1KGY - chains A and E of the 4 polymer chains in the assembly; structure by X-ray diffraction, 2.70 A resolution.

== Chain A ==
Protein: Ephrin type-B receptor 2
Organism: Mus musculus
Notes: EC 2.7.1.112; fragment: ligand-binding domain
UniProtKB: P54763 (EPHB2_MOUSE); aligned to UniProt positions 28-208 over residues 27-207 (the alignment contains insertions or deletions, so no single offset holds)
Chain sequence (181 residues; row label = number of the first residue in the row):
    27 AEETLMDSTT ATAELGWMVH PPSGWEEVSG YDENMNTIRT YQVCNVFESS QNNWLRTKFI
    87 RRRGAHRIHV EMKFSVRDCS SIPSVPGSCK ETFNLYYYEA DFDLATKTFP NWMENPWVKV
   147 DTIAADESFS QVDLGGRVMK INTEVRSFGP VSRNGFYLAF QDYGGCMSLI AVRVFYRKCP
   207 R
Construct notes: conflict A27 (Val26 in P54763)
Disulfide bonds: C70-C192, C105-C115

== Chain E ==
Protein: Ephrin-B2
Organism: Mus musculus
Notes: fragment: extracellular domain
UniProtKB: P52800 (EFNB2_MOUSE); residues 1031-1168 here correspond to UniProt positions 31-168 (UniProt number = residue number - 1000)
Chain sequence (138 residues; numbered 1031 to 1168; the number before each row is that of its first residue):
  1031 IVLEPIYWNS SNSKFLPGGG LVLYPQIGDK LDIICPKVDS KTVGQYEYYK VYMVDKDQAD
  1091 RCTIKKENTP LLNCARPDQD VKFTIKFQEF SPNLWGLEFQ KNKDYYIIST SNGSLEGLDN
  1151 QEGGVCQTRA MKILMKVG
Construct notes: conflict G1049 (Gln49 in P52800)
Disulfide bonds: C1065-C1104, C1092-C1156
Curated features (UniProtKB/Swiss-Prot):
  - glycosylation (N-linked (GlcNAc...) asparagine): N1039, N1142

== Interface between chain A and chain E ==
Pairs across the interface (68; chain A residue first):
  T36(A) with Q1109(E)
  A37(A) with Q1109(E)
  T38(A) with R1106(E); Q1109(E), hydrogen bond; D1110(E), hydrogen bond (side chain-backbone); V1111(E); K1112(E), hydrogen bond (backbone-backbone)
  A39(A) with K1112(E)
  E40(A) with K1112(E), salt bridge
  E52(A) with K1060(E), salt bridge; K1116(E), salt bridge
  E53(A) with K1060(E), hydrogen bond (backbone-side chain); T1114(E)
  V54(A) with K1060(E); T1114(E); K1116(E)
  S55(A) with F1113(E); T1114(E), hydrogen bond (side chain-backbone)
  Y57(A) with T1099(E); P1100(E), hydrogen bond (side chain-backbone); L1101(E); F1113(E); W1125(E); L1127(E)
  M61(A) with P1100(E)
  T63(A) with L1101(E), hydrogen bond (side chain-backbone); K1112(E); F1113(E)
  R65(A) with D1062(E), salt bridge; K1112(E); T1114(E), hydrogen bond
  Q68(A) with Q1118(E); P1122(E)
  S101(A) with P1122(E), hydrogen bond (side chain-backbone); N1123(E), hydrogen bond; L1124(E)
  V102(A) with P1122(E)
  R103(A) with F1120(E); S1121(E), hydrogen bond (side chain-backbone); P1122(E); E1128(E), salt bridge
  S107(A) with F1120(E)
  P109(A) with F1120(E), hydrophobic
  F155(A) with S1121(E); P1122(E); N1123(E); L1124(E)
  Q157(A) with L1124(E)
  V158(A) with S1121(E); N1123(E); G1126(E); E1128(E)
  D159(A) with L1124(E); W1125(E), hydrogen bond (backbone-side chain)
  L160(A) with T1099(E); W1125(E); G1126(E); L1127(E), hydrophobic
  G161(A) with W1125(E)
  G162(A) with W1125(E), hydrogen bond (backbone-side chain)
  R163(A) with L1124(E)
  V164(A) with W1125(E), hydrophobic
  K166(A) with L1124(E)
  I167(A) with L1124(E), hydrophobic; W1125(E), hydrophobic
  C192(A) with P1122(E), hydrophobic
  S194(A) with N1123(E)
  I196(A) with N1123(E)
Interface residues without a listed pair, chain A (36 interface residues in all): D58, E59, M193
Interface residues without a listed pair, chain E (24 interface residues in all): L1102

== Summary ==
The interface between chain A and chain E involves 36 residues on one side and 24 on the other, with 13
hydrogen bonds and 5 salt bridges. Polar pairs include E40(A)-K1112(E), E52(A)-K1060(E) and E52(A)-K1116(E).
Chain A is Ephrin type-B receptor 2 and chain E is Ephrin-B2, both from Mus musculus; the structure, Crystal
Structure of the EphB2-ephrinB2 complex, was determined by X-ray diffraction.
